6RCK - chains A and C of the 3 polymer chains in the assembly; structure by X-ray diffraction, 2.03 A resolution.

Chain A (and C):
Protein: OmpK36
From: Klebsiella pneumoniae
Notes: chain C of this document is another copy of the same molecule, construct and numbering; everything in this record applies to it too
UniProtKB: D6QLY1 (D6QLY1_KLEPN); residues 1-346 here correspond to UniProt positions 22-367 (UniProt number = residue number + 21)
Amino-acid sequence (347 residues; row label = number of the first residue in the row; numbering starts at 0):
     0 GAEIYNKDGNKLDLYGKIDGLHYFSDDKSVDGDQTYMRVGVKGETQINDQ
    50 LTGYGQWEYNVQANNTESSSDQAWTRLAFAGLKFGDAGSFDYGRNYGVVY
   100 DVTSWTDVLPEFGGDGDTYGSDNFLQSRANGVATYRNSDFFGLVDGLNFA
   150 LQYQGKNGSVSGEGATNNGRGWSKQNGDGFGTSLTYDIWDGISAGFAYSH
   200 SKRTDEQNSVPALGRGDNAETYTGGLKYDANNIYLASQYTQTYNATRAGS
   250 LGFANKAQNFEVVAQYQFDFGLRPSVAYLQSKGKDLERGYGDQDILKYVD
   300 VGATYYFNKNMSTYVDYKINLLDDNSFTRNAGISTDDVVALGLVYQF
Unresolved in the structure: 187-189 (chain C: fully traced)
Construct notes: expression tag (0)
Reported in the primary citation:
  - contacts within the chain: D114-R127 (salt bridge)

How chain A and chain C interact:
Contacting residue pairs (84; chain A residue first):
  A1(A) - Y4(C)  hydrophobic
  L13(A) - L11(C)  hydrophobic
  I17(A) - G54(C)
  I17(A) - Q55(C)
  I17(A) - W56(C)
  I17(A) - F78(C)
  I17(A) - A79(C)
  G19(A) - Y91(C)
  L20(A) - Y91(C)
  H21(A) - Y91(C)  hydrogen bond
  K27(A) - G161(C)
  K27(A) - E162(C)  salt bridge
  K27(A) - A164(C)
  K27(A) - T165(C)
  K27(A) - N166(C)  hydrogen bond (backbone-backbone)
  S28(A) - N166(C)
  V29(A) - N166(C)
  D30(A) - T165(C)
  D30(A) - N166(C)  hydrogen bond (backbone-side chain)
  G31(A) - N166(C)
  D32(A) - Y91(C)  hydrogen bond
  D32(A) - N129(C)
  D32(A) - G130(C)  hydrogen bond (side chain-backbone)
  D32(A) - N166(C)  hydrogen bond (backbone-side chain)
  D32(A) - N167(C)
  Q33(A) - N166(C)  hydrogen bond
  T34(A) - A77(C)
  T34(A) - Y91(C)
  T34(A) - G92(C)
  M36(A) - W56(C)  hydrophobic
  V60(A) - W56(C)
  V60(A) - Y58(C)  hydrophobic
  V60(A) - T74(C)
  Q61(A) - T74(C)
  A62(A) - T74(C)
  A62(A) - A77(C)  hydrophobic
  A62(A) - R93(C)
  A62(A) - N129(C)  hydrogen bond (backbone-side chain)
  N63(A) - N129(C)
  N63(A) - N166(C)  hydrogen bond
  N63(A) - N167(C)  hydrogen bond (backbone-side chain)
  N63(A) - R169(C)  hydrogen bond (backbone-side chain)
  N64(A) - R93(C)
  N64(A) - N129(C)  hydrogen bond (backbone-side chain)
  N64(A) - N167(C)  hydrogen bond (side chain-backbone)
  N64(A) - G168(C)  hydrogen bond (side chain-backbone)
  N64(A) - R169(C)
  T65(A) - D121(C)
  T65(A) - N129(C)
  T65(A) - R169(C)
  T65(A) - K173(C)
  E66(A) - W73(C)  hydrogen bond
  E66(A) - T74(C)
  E66(A) - R75(C)
  E66(A) - R93(C)  salt bridge
  E66(A) - S120(C)
  E66(A) - D121(C)  hydrogen bond (backbone-side chain)
  E66(A) - R127(C)  salt bridge
  S67(A) - K173(C)  hydrogen bond
  S69(A) - D70(C)  hydrogen bond
  A72(A) - Y58(C)
  F306(A) - I46(C)  hydrophobic
  F306(A) - L50(C)  hydrophobic
  F306(A) - L81(C)  hydrophobic
  N307(A) - T44(C)  hydrogen bond
  N307(A) - Q45(C)  hydrogen bond (side chain-backbone)
  N307(A) - I46(C)
  N309(A) - N9(C)
  N309(A) - T44(C)
  M310(A) - G52(C)
  M310(A) - Y53(C)
  M310(A) - G80(C)
  M310(A) - L81(C)  hydrophobic
  L342(A) - A79(C)
  Y344(A) - N9(C)  hydrogen bond
  Y344(A) - K10(C)
  Y344(A) - L11(C)
  Y344(A) - G42(C)
  Y344(A) - E43(C)  hydrogen bond (side chain-backbone)
  Y344(A) - T44(C)
  Y344(A) - Y53(C)
  Y344(A) - G54(C)
  Y344(A) - A79(C)
  F346(A) - L11(C)  hydrophobic
Other interface residues (no listed pair), chain A (36 interface residues in all): E2, I3, D70, V343
Other interface residues (no listed pair), chain C (45 interface residues in all): I3, F89, N156

Summary:
Chain A and chain C form an interface of 36 and 45 residues respectively; the contacts include 22 hydrogen
bonds and 3 salt bridges. Polar contacts include K27(A)-E162(C), E66(A)-R93(C) and E66(A)-R127(C). From the
paper: contacts within the chain involving D114(A) and R127(A).
Chain A and chain C are both OmpK36 (Klebsiella pneumoniae); the structure, Crystal structure of the OmpK36 GD
insertion chimera from Klebsiella pneumonia, was determined by X-ray diffraction, deposited together with 6RCP
and 6RD3.
